Entry 4WX9 (X-ray diffraction, 3.00 A resolution); this record covers chains D and A of the 3 polymer chains in the assembly.

# Chain D
Molecule: 13-nt DNA strand
Sequence (13 nucleotides; numbered 1 to 13; the number before each row is that of its first residue):
     1 GCCATGXCTAGTA
Modified positions: E1X (phosphoric acid mono-[5-(1-ethyl-2,6-dioxo-1,2,3,6-tetrahydro-purin-9-yl)-3-hydroxy-tetrahydro-furan-2-ylmethyl]ester) at position 7

# Chain A
Protein: Methylated-DNA--protein-cysteine methyltransferase
From: Mycobacterium tuberculosis
Notes: EC 2.1.1.63
UniProt: P9WJW5 (OGT_MYCTU); residues 1-165 here = UniProt positions 1-165
Chain sequence (165 residues; numbered 1 to 165; the number before each row is that of its first residue):
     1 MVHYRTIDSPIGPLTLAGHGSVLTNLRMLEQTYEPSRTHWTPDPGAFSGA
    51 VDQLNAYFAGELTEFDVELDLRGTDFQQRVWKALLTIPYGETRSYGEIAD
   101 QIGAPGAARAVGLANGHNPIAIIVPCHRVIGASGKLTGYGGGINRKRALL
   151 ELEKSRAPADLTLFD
Disordered / not traced: 1, 33-35
Sequence notes: engineered mutation Val2 (Ile in P9WJW5)
Swiss-Prot annotation at these positions:
  - active site: Cys126 (Nucleophile)
Reported in the primary citation:
  - catalytic residues: Cys126
  - binding site for the 13-nt DNA strand (chain D): Tyr95, Arg109, Asn115, Cys126, Ala132, Thr137, Tyr139, Gly140
  - conformationally variable residues (order/disorder transition): Tyr33 to Pro35
  - mutagenesis - R37E (5-fold): decreased binding to methylated duplex
  - mutagenesis - Y139F (10-fold): decreased binding to dsDNAmet
  - mutagenesis - Y139F (3-fold): decreased binding to unmodified probe

# How chain D and chain A interact
Residue-residue contacts - 21 pairs, chain D then chain A:
  DG6(D) - Arg109(A)  hydrogen bond to the base
  DG6(D) - Leu113(A)  base contact
  E1X_7(D) - Tyr95(A)  base contact
  E1X_7(D) - Gly112(A)  sugar contact
  E1X_7(D) - Asn115(A)  base contact
  E1X_7(D) - Gly116(A)  base contact
  E1X_7(D) - Cys126(A)  base contact
  E1X_7(D) - Thr137(A)  sugar contact
  E1X_7(D) - Gly138(A)  base contact
  E1X_7(D) - Tyr139(A)  base contact
  E1X_7(D) - Gly140(A)  base contact
  E1X_7(D) - Lys146(A)  base contact
  DC8(D) - Tyr95(A)  phosphate contact
  DC8(D) - Ala108(A)  sugar contact
  DC8(D) - Arg109(A)  hydrogen bond to the sugar
  DC8(D) - Thr137(A)  phosphate contact
  DT9(D) - Ser94(A)  phosphate contact
  DT9(D) - Tyr95(A)  hydrogen bond to the phosphate
  DT9(D) - Gly96(A)  hydrogen bond to the phosphate
  DT9(D) - Gly131(A)  phosphate contact
  DT9(D) - Ala132(A)  hydrogen bond to the phosphate
Also at the interface, not in a pair above, chain D (5 interface residues in all): DA10
Also at the interface, not in a pair above, chain A (21 interface residues in all): Thr32, Ala110, Asn118, Ile130

# In short
5 residues of chain D and 21 residues of chain A are in contact; the contacts include 5 hydrogen bonds. Polar
contacts include DG6(D)-Arg109(A), DC8(D)-Arg109(A) and DT9(D)-Tyr95(A). UniProt lists active-site residue
Cys126(A) on chain A. From the paper: the catalytic residue Cys126(A); R37E of chain A reduces binding to
methylated duplex.
Chain D is a 13-nt DNA strand and chain A is Methylated-DNA--protein-cysteine methyltransferase (Mycobacterium
tuberculosis); the structure, Crystal structure of Mycobacterium tuberculosis OGT in complex with DNA, was
determined by X-ray diffraction, deposited together with 4WXC and 4WXD.
